Entry 6F8L (electron microscopy, 8.00 A resolution (low resolution: residue-level contacts below are approximate; hydrogen-bond / salt-bridge calls are withheld)); this record covers chains A and F of the 18 polymer chains in the assembly.

Chain A (and F):
Protein: Type IV pilus assembly protein PilF
From: Thermus thermophilus (strain HB8 / ATCC 27634 / DSM 579)
Notes: chain F of this document is another copy of the same molecule, construct and numbering; everything in this record applies to it too
Reference sequence: Q5SLC9 (Q5SLC9_THET8); residues 1-889 here = UniProt positions 1-889
Sequence (913 residues; numbered 1 to 913; the number before each row is that of its first residue):
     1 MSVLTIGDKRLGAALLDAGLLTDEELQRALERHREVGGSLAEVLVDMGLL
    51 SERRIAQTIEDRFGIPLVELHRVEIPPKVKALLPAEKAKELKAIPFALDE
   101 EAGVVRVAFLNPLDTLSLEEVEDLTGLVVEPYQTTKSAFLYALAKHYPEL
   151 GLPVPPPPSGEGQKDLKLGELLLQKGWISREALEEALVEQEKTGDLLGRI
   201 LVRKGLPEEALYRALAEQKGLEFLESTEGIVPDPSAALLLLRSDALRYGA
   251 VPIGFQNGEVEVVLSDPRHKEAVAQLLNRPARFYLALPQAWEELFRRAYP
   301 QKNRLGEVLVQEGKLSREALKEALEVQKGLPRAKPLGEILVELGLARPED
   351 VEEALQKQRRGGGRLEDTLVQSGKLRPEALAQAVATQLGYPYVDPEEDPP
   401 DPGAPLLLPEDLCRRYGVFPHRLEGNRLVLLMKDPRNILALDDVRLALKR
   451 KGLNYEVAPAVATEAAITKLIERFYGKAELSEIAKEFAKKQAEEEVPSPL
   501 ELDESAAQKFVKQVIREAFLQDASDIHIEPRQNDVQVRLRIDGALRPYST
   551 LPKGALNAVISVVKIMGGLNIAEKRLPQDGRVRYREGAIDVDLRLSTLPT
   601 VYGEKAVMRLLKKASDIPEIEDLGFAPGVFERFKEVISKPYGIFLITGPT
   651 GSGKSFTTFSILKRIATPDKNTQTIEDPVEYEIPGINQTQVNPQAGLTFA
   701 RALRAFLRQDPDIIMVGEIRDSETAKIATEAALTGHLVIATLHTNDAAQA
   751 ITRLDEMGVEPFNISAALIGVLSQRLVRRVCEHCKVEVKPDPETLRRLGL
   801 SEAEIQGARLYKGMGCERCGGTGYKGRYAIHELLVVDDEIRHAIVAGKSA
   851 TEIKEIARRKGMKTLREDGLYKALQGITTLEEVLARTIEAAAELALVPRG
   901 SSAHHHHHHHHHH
Unresolved in the structure: 1-504, 889-913
Sequence notes: expression tag (890-913)

How chain A and chain F interact:
Contacting residue pairs (100; chain A residue first):
  Asp-525(A) with Asp-710(F)
  His-527(A) with Asn-671(F); Gln-709(F); Asp-710(F); Pro-711(F)
  Glu-529(A) with Asn-671(F); Thr-672(F); Gly-685(F); Asn-687(F)
  Pro-530(A) with Asn-687(F)
  Arg-531(A) with Pro-668(F); Gly-685(F)
  Gln-532(A) with Glu-682(F); Ile-683(F); Pro-684(F)
  Gln-536(A) with Pro-668(F)
  Arg-538(A) with Pro-668(F); Asp-669(F); Lys-670(F); Asn-671(F); Gly-685(F)
  Arg-540(A) with Asp-710(F); Pro-711(F); Asp-712(F); His-736(F)
  Leu-545(A) with Asp-669(F); Lys-670(F); Asn-671(F); Asp-710(F); Asp-712(F)
  Pro-547(A) with Asp-669(F)
  Arg-575(A) with Gln-694(F); Ala-695(F)
  Leu-576(A) with Ala-695(F); Gly-696(F); Leu-697(F); Arg-701(F)
  Pro-577(A) with Leu-697(F); Arg-701(F); Arg-704(F); Ala-705(F)
  Gln-578(A) with Arg-704(F)
  Asp-579(A) with Arg-704(F); Arg-708(F)
  Ser-596(A) with Ala-705(F); Arg-708(F); Gln-709(F)
  Thr-597(A) with Gln-709(F)
  Leu-598(A) with Gln-673(F); Thr-689(F); Ala-705(F); Phe-706(F); Gln-709(F)
  Pro-599(A) with Thr-689(F); Leu-697(F)
  Thr-600(A) with Asn-687(F); Gln-688(F)
  Val-601(A) with Val-679(F); Gln-688(F); Gln-690(F)
  Tyr-602(A) with Glu-682(F); Ile-683(F); Ile-686(F); Gln-688(F)
  Lys-605(A) with Gln-673(F); Asn-687(F); Gln-709(F)
  Val-607(A) with Gln-709(F)
  Arg-609(A) with Leu-707(F); Asp-710(F)
  Pro-649(A) with Thr-734(F)
  Thr-650(A) with Thr-734(F); Gly-735(F)
  Asp-677(A) with Arg-708(F)
  Pro-678(A) with Arg-708(F)
  Arg-720(A) with Glu-760(F)
  His-743(A) with Leu-733(F); Thr-734(F); Ala-766(F); Arg-841(F)
  Thr-744(A) with Arg-841(F)
  Asn-745(A) with Asp-838(F); Arg-841(F)
  Gln-749(A) with Val-845(F)
  Arg-753(A) with Phe-762(F); Val-845(F)
  Glu-756(A) with Phe-762(F); Val-845(F)
  Met-757(A) with Phe-762(F)
  Ala-885(A) with Pro-640(F)
  Arg-886(A) with Pro-640(F); Tyr-641(F)
  Thr-887(A) with Lys-639(F); Tyr-641(F)
  Ile-888(A) with Tyr-641(F); Ala-766(F); Val-836(F); Asp-837(F); Asp-838(F); Arg-841(F)
Other interface residues (no listed pair), chain A (48 interface residues in all): Ala-544, Arg-546, Arg-594, Ala-606, Lys-654, Glu-718
Other interface residues (no listed pair), chain F (50 interface residues in all): Thr-667, Ala-702, Asn-763, His-842, Ala-846

Overview:
48 residues of chain A and 50 residues of chain F are in contact.
Both chains are Type IV pilus assembly protein PilF (Thermus thermophilus (strain HB8 / ATCC 27634 / DSM
579)). Entry 6F8L (Thermus thermophilus PilF ATPase (AMPPNP-bound form)) was determined by electron microscopy
(same publication as 5OIU and 6EJF).
